Entry 3GRL (X-ray diffraction, 2.00 A resolution); this record covers chain A.

# Chain A
Molecule: General vesicular transport factor p115
From: Bos taurus
Notes: fragment: p115 Tether Globular Head Domain
Reference sequence: P41541 (USO1_BOVIN); residues 1-651 here = UniProt positions 1-651
Amino-acid sequence (651 residues; row label = number of the first residue in the row):
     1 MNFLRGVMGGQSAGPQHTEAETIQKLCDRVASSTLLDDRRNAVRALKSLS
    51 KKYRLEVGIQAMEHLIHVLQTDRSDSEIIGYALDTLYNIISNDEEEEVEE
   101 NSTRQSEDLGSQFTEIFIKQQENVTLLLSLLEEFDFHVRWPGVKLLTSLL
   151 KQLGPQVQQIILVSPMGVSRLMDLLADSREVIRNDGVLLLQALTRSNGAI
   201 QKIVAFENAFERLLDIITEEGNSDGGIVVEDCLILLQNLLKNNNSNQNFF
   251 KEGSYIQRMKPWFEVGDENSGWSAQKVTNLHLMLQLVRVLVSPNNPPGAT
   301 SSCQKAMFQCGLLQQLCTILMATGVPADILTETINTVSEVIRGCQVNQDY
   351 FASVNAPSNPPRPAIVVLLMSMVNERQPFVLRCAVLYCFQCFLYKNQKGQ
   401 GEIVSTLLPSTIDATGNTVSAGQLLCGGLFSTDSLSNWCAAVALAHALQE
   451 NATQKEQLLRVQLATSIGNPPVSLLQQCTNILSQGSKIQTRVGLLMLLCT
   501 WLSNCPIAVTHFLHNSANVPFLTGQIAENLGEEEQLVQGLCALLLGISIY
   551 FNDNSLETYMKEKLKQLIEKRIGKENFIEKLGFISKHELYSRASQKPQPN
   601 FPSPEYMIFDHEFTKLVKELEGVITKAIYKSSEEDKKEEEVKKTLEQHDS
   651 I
Disordered / not traced: 1-17, 94-107, 633-651
Curated features (UniProtKB/Swiss-Prot):
  - modified residue: Ser50 (Phosphoserine), Lys202 (N6-acetyllysine)
From the paper describing this entry:
  - mutagenesis - R39E: abolished binding to Rab1-GTP
  - mutagenesis - R29E: decreased binding to Rab1-GTP
  - mutagenesis - E21K, D38K: unchanged binding to Rab1
  - mutagenesis - E21K: unchanged binding to beta-COPI
  - mutagenesis - R39E: abolished growth

# Overview
From the paper: R39E abolishes binding to Rab1-GTP; R29E reduces binding to Rab1-GTP; 4 substitutions were
tested in all.
Chain A is General vesicular transport factor p115 (Bos taurus); the structure, Crystal Structure of the
Monomer of the p115 Tether Globular Head Domain, was determined by X-ray diffraction (same publication as
3GQ2).
